Entry 8RYQ (X-ray diffraction, 2.49 A resolution); this record covers chains A and D of the 5 polymer chains in the assembly.

[Chain A]
Molecule: MHC class I antigen
Source organism: Homo sapiens
UniProt: A0A583ZB34 (A0A583ZB34_HUMAN); residues 1-275 here correspond to UniProt positions 25-299 (UniProt number = residue number + 24)
Amino-acid sequence (276 residues; row label = number of the first residue in the row):
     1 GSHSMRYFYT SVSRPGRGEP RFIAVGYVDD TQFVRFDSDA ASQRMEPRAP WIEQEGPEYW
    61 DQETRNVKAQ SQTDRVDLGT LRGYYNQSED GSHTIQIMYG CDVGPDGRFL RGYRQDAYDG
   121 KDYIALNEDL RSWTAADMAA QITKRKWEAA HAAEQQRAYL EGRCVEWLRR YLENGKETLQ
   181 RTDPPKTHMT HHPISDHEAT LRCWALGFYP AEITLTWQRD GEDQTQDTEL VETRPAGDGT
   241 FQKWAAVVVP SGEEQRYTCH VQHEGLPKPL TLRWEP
Not modelled in the structure: 276
Disulfides: Cys101-Cys164, Cys203-Cys259
Sequence notes: expression tag (276)

[Chain D]
Molecule: TCR alpha
Source organism: Homo sapiens
Amino-acid sequence (200 residues; each row starts with the number of its first residue):
     1 MKQEVTQIPA ALSVPEGENL VLNCSFTDSA IYNLQWFRQD PGKGLTSLLL IQSSQREQTS
    61 GRLNASLDKS SGRSTLYIAA SQPGDSATYL CAVRQWGSLG NLIFGKGTKL SVKPNIQNPD
   121 PAVYQLRDSK SSDKSVCLFT DFDSQTNVSQ SKDSDVYITD KCVLDMRSMD FKSNSAVAWS
   181 NKSDFACANA FNNSIIPEDT
Not modelled in the structure: 1, 142, 189-200
Disulfides: Cys24-Cys91, Cys137-Cys187

[Chain A / chain D interface]
Pairs across the interface - 12 pairs, chain A then chain D:
  Gln62(A) with Gly97(D), hydrogen bond (side chain-backbone)
  Arg65(A) with Leu99(D)
  Asn66(A) with Gly97(D), hydrogen bond (side chain-backbone); Leu99(D)
  Ala69(A) with Leu99(D), hydrophobic
  His151(A) with Gln55(D)
  Glu154(A) with Ser54(D)
  Gln155(A) with Tyr32(D), hydrogen bond (side chain-backbone); Gln52(D), hydrogen bond; Ser53(D)
  Arg163(A) with Ala30(D); Trp96(D)
Also at the interface, not in a pair above, chain A (9 interface residues in all): Arg157

[Summary]
The chain A/chain D interface involves 9 residues from each chain, with 4 hydrogen bonds. Among the polar
pairs are Gln62(A)-Gly97(D), Asn66(A)-Gly97(D) and Gln155(A)-Tyr32(D).
Here chain A is MHC class I antigen and chain D is TCR alpha, both from Homo sapiens. Entry 8RYQ (Structure of
S8-9F3 TCR in complex with HLA-A*11:01 bound to ELFSYLIEK peptide) was determined by X-ray diffraction (same
publication as 8RYM, 8RYN, 8RYO and 8RYP).
